3OGK - chains C and D of the 23 polymer chains in the assembly; structure by X-ray diffraction, 2.80 A resolution.

Chain C:
Protein: SKP1-like protein 1A
Organism: Arabidopsis thaliana
UniProt: Q39255 (SKP1A_ARATH); numbering as in UniProt (aligned over 1-160)
Amino-acid sequence (160 residues; numbered 1 to 160; the number before each row is that of its first residue):
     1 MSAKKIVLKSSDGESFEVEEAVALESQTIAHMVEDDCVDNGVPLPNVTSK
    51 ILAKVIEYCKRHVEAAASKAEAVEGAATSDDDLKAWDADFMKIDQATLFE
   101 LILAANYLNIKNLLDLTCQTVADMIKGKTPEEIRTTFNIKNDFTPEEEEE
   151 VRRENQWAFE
Unresolved in the structure: 1-4, 69-79

Chain D:
Protein: Coronatine-insensitive protein 1
Organism: Arabidopsis thaliana
UniProt: O04197 (COI1_ARATH); numbering as in UniProt (aligned over 1-592)
Amino-acid sequence (592 residues; row label = number of the first residue in the row):
     1 MEDPDIKRCKLSCVATVDDVIEQVMTYITDPKDRDSASLVCRRWFKIDSE
    51 TREHVTMALCYTATPDRLSRRFPNLRSLKLKGKPRAAMFNLIPENWGGYV
   101 TPWVTEISNNLRQLKSVHFRRMIVSDLDLDRLAKARADDLETLKLDKCSG
   151 FTTDGLLSIVTHCRKIKTLLMEESSFSEKDGKWLHELAQHNTSLEVLNFY
   201 MTEFAKISPKDLETIARNCRSLVSVKVGDFEILELVGFFKAAANLEEFCG
   251 GSLNEDIGMPEKYMNLVFPRKLCRLGLSYMGPNEMPILFPFAAQIRKLDL
   301 LYALLETEDHCTLIQKCPNLEVLETRNVIGDRGLEVLAQYCKQLKRLRIE
   351 RGADEQGMEDEEGLVSQRGLIALAQGCQELEYMAVYVSDITNESLESIGT
   401 YLKNLCDFRLVLLDREERITDLPLDNGVRSLLIGCKKLRRFAFYLRQGGL
   451 TDLGLSYIGQYSPNVRWMLLGYVGESDEGLMEFSRGCPNLQKLEMRGCCF
   501 SERAIAAAVTKLPSLRYLWVQGYRASMTGQDLMQMARPYWNIELIPSRRV
   551 PEVNQQGEIREMEHPAHILAYYSLAGQRTDCPTTVRVLKEPI
Unresolved in the structure: 1-11, 549-563
Residues lining bound ligands: Coronatine (OGK; (1S,2S)-2-ethyl-1-({[(3aS,4S,6R,7aS)-6-ethyl-1-oxooctahydro-1H-inden-4-yl]carbonyl}amino)cyclopropanecarboxylic acid): Arg85, Ala86, Phe89, Leu91, Arg348, Ala384, Val385, Tyr386, Arg409, Leu410, Val411, Tyr444, Leu469, Arg496, Trp519
Curated features (UniProtKB/Swiss-Prot):
  - binding site (jasmonate): Arg85, Arg348, Tyr386, Arg409, Arg496
  - mutagenesis: Leu11 (L11A: No effects on interactions), Glu22 (E22A: Abrogates SFC(COI1) complexes formation, loss of response to jasmonate), Trp44 (W44A: Abrogates SFC(COI1) complexes formation and of interactions with RBCS-1B and RPD3B, loss of response to jasmonate), Arg85 (R85A: Loss of interaction with TIFY10A), Met88 (M88A: Loss of interaction with TIFY10A), Phe89 (F89A: Loss of interaction with TIFY10A), Arg121 (R121A: Loss of interaction with TIFY10A), Leu245 (L245F: In coi1-16; abrogates interactions with RBCS-1B and RPD3B (coi1-16)), Leu301 (L301A: Loss of interaction with TIFY10A), Tyr302 (Y302A: Loss of interaction with TIFY10A), Arg326 (R326A: Loss of interaction with TIFY10A), Arg348 (R348A: Loss of interaction with TIFY10A), 6 further mutagenesis entries in UniProt
What the authors report for this chain:
  - binding site for Coronatine: Arg85, Phe89, Arg348, Ala384, Tyr386, Arg409, Val411, Tyr444, Arg496

Chain C / chain D interface:
Contacting residue pairs (82):
  Ala96(C) with Val14(D), hydrophobic
  Phe99(C) with Ala15(D); Thr16(D); Val17(D)
  Glu100(C) with Cys13(D); Val14(D); Ala15(D), hydrogen bond (side chain-backbone)
  Ile102(C) with Val20(D), hydrophobic
  Leu103(C) with Ala15(D), hydrophobic; Asp19(D)
  Asn106(C) with Gln23(D)
  Leu114(C) with Gln23(D); Tyr27(D)
  Asp115(C) with Tyr27(D), hydrogen bond
  Cys118(C) with Gln23(D); Val24(D); Tyr27(D)
  Gln119(C) with Tyr27(D)
  Val121(C) with Val24(D), hydrophobic
  Ala122(C) with Val24(D); Tyr27(D), hydrophobic; Ile28(D), hydrophobic
  Ile125(C) with Trp44(D), hydrophobic
  Lys126(C) with Tyr27(D); Ile28(D); Thr29(D); Asp30(D); Asp33(D)
  Gly127(C) with Asp33(D), hydrogen bond (backbone-side chain)
  Lys128(C) with Ser36(D), hydrogen bond (backbone-side chain)
  Pro130(C) with Ser36(D); Leu39(D), hydrophobic
  Ile133(C) with Val40(D), hydrophobic; Trp44(D), hydrophobic
  Arg134(C) with Leu39(D), hydrogen bond (side chain-backbone); Val40(D), hydrogen bond (side chain-backbone)
  Phe137(C) with Val17(D), hydrophobic
  Ile139(C) with Cys41(D), hydrophobic; Trp44(D), hydrophobic
  Asp142(C) with Cys41(D); Arg42(D), hydrogen bond (side chain-backbone)
  Phe143(C) with Ser38(D); Leu39(D); Cys41(D); Arg42(D); Phe45(D), hydrophobic
  Thr144(C) with Arg42(D)
  Glu147(C) with Arg42(D), salt bridge
  Glu148(C) with Leu39(D)
  Glu150(C) with Arg67(D), salt bridge
  Val151(C) with Ser38(D); Leu39(D), hydrophobic; Phe45(D), hydrophobic
  Arg152(C) with Leu39(D)
  Arg153(C) with Tyr539(D); Leu574(D)
  Glu154(C) with Arg67(D), salt bridge; Arg71(D), salt bridge; Leu574(D)
  Asn155(C) with Asp35(D), hydrogen bond (side chain-backbone); Ser38(D), hydrogen bond; Leu39(D); Arg71(D), hydrogen bond
  Gln156(C) with Asp35(D); Arg516(D), hydrogen bond (backbone-side chain)
  Trp157(C) with Thr62(D), hydrogen bond (backbone-side chain); Tyr539(D), hydrophobic; Tyr572(D); Leu574(D), hydrophobic
  Ala158(C) with Thr56(D); Met57(D); Thr62(D)
  Phe159(C) with Thr56(D); Met57(D), hydrophobic; Ala63(D), hydrophobic; Leu68(D), hydrophobic; Phe72(D), hydrophobic
  Glu160(C) with Pro31(D); Arg52(D), salt bridge; His54(D); Val55(D); Thr56(D), hydrogen bond (backbone-backbone)
Interface residues without a listed pair, chain C (40 interface residues in all): Thr129, Lys140, Asn141
Interface residues without a listed pair, chain D (41 interface residues in all): Ala58, Gln491

In short:
The interface between chain C and chain D involves 40 residues on one side and 41 on the other; the contacts
include 13 hydrogen bonds and 5 salt bridges. Polar pairs include Glu147(C)-Arg42(D), Glu150(C)-Arg67(D) and
Glu154(C)-Arg67(D). Bound to chain D: Coronatine. From the paper: a binding site for Coronatine at Arg85(D),
Phe89(D) and Arg348(D) among others.
Chain C is SKP1-like protein 1A and chain D is Coronatine-insensitive protein 1, both from Arabidopsis
thaliana; the structure, Structure of COI1-ASK1 in complex with coronatine and an incomplete JAZ1 degron, was
determined by X-ray diffraction, deposited together with 3OGL.
